PDB entry 3J3Y | electron microscopy | chains cl and cm of the 1176 polymer chains in the assembly

== Chain cl (and cm) ==
Name: capsid protein
Source organism: Human immunodeficiency virus 1
Notes: chain cm of this document is another copy of the same molecule, construct and numbering; everything in this record applies to it too
Reference sequence: Q79791 (Q79791_9HIV1); residues 1-231 here correspond to UniProt positions 133-363 (UniProt number = residue number + 132)
Amino-acid sequence (231 residues; numbered 1 to 231; the number before each row is that of its first residue):
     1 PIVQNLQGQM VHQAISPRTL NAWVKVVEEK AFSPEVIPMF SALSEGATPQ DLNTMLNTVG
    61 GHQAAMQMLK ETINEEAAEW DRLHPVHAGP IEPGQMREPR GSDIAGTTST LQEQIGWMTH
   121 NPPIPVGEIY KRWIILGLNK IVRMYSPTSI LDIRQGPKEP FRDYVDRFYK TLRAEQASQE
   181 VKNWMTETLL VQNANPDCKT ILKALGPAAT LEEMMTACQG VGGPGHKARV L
Construct notes: engineered mutation E92 (Ala224 in Q79791)

== Interface between chain cl and chain cm ==
Contacting residue pairs (49; chain cl residue first):
  A14(cl) with E45(cm)
  I15(cl) with A42(cm)
  P17(cl) with M39(cm); L43(cm)
  L20(cl) with P38(cm); M39(cm); A42(cm)
  V24(cl) with K30(cm)
  V27(cl) with L231(cm)
  E28(cl) with K30(cm); L231(cm)
  F32(cl) with A228(cm)
  T54(cl) with P38(cm)
  N57(cl) with E35(cm); P38(cm); R173(cm)
  T58(cl) with E35(cm); P38(cm)
  V59(cl) with R173(cm)
  G60(cl) with E35(cm); K170(cm); R173(cm)
  G61(cl) with L231(cm)
  H62(cl) with D166(cm); R229(cm); L231(cm)
  Q63(cl) with D166(cm); Y169(cm); K170(cm); R173(cm)
  A64(cl) with D166(cm); Y169(cm); L211(cm); M215(cm)
  Q67(cl) with Y169(cm); T186(cm); L211(cm)
  M68(cl) with L211(cm); E212(cm); M215(cm)
  K140(cl) with E212(cm)
  M144(cl) with M215(cm); H226(cm)
  Y145(cl) with R162(cm); H226(cm); K227(cm); A228(cm)
  S146(cl) with H226(cm)
  T148(cl) with H226(cm)
Interface residues without a listed pair, chain cl (26 interface residues in all): S16, N21
Interface residues without a listed pair, chain cm (22 interface residues in all): V165

== Summary ==
The interface between chain cl and chain cm involves 26 residues on one side and 22 on the other.
Both chains are capsid protein (Human immunodeficiency virus 1). Entry 3J3Y (Atomic-level structure of the
entire HIV-1 capsid (186 hexamers + 12 pentamers)) was determined by electron microscopy, deposited together
with 3J4F, 3J34 and 3J3Q.
